3VVR - chains A and B; structure by X-ray diffraction, 3.00 A resolution.

== Chain A ==
Name: Putative uncharacterized protein
From: Pyrococcus furiosus
UniProt: Q8U2X0 (Q8U2X0_PYRFU); residue numbers follow UniProt; this construct covers 1-461
Chain sequence (461 residues; numbered 1 to 461; the number before each row is that of its first residue):
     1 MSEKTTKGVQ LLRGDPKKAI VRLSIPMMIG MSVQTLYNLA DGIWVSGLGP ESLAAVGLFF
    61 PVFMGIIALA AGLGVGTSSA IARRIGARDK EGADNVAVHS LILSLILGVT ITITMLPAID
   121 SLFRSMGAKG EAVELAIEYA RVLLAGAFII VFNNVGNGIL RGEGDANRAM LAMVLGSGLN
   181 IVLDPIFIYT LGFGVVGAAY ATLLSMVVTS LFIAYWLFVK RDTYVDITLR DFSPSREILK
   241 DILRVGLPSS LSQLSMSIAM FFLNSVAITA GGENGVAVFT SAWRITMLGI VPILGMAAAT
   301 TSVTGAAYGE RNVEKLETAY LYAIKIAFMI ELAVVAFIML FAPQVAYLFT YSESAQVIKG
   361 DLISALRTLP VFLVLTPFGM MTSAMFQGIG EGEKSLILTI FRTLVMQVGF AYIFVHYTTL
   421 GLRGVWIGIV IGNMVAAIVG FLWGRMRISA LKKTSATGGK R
Not modelled in the structure: 1-3, 271, 352-357, 417-420, 455-461

== Chain B ==
Name: macrocyclic peptide
Chain sequence (12 residues; each row starts with the number of its first residue; numbering starts at 0):
     0 XFVYSAVCAA AA
Modified / non-standard residues: ACE (acetyl group) at position 0; Phe1 (D-phenylalanine; DPN)
Covalent attachments: covalent link ACE_0-Cys7

== Chain A / chain B interface ==
Contacting residue pairs (31; chain A residue first):
  Met31(A) with ACE_0(B); Ser4(B)
  Gln34(A) with ACE_0(B), hydrogen bond (side chain-backbone); Phe1(B); Val2(B); Tyr3(B), hydrogen bond (side chain-backbone)
  Tyr37(A) with Phe1(B)
  Asn38(A) with Phe1(B); Ala8(B); Ala10(B)
  Phe60(A) with Ala8(B); Ala11(B)
  Phe63(A) with Phe1(B)
  Met64(A) with Cys7(B); Ala8(B)
  Ile67(A) with Phe1(B); Val2(B); Ala5(B)
  Ala71(A) with Ser4(B); Ala5(B)
  Asn153(A) with Tyr3(B)
  Asn154(A) with Val2(B); Tyr3(B)
  Ala172(A) with Tyr3(B), hydrogen bond (backbone-side chain)
  Met173(A) with Tyr3(B)
  Gly176(A) with Tyr3(B)
  Asn180(A) with Phe1(B)
  Thr202(A) with Phe1(B)
  Met206(A) with Val2(B), hydrophobic
  Thr209(A) with Tyr3(B)
  Gln253(A) with Ala5(B)
Other interface residues (no listed pair), chain A (22 interface residues in all): Thr35, Asn157, Leu294
Other interface residues (no listed pair), chain B (11 interface residues in all): Val6

== Overview ==
22 residues of chain A face 11 of chain B across their interface; the contacts include 3 hydrogen bonds. Polar
contacts include Gln34(A)-ACE_0(B), Gln34(A)-Tyr3(B) and Ala172(A)-Tyr3(B).
Chain A is Putative uncharacterized protein (Pyrococcus furiosus) and chain B is macrocyclic peptide; the
structure, Crystal structure of MATE in complex with MaD5, was determined by X-ray diffraction, deposited
together with 3VVS and 3WBN.
